PDB entry 7DBC | X-ray diffraction, 2.40 A resolution | chains B and F of the 6 polymer chains in the assembly

[Chain B]
Molecule: Tubulin beta chain
Source organism: Sus scrofa
UniProtKB: A0A287AGU7 (A0A287AGU7_PIG); residue numbers follow UniProt; this construct covers 1-445
Amino-acid sequence (445 residues; each row starts with the number of its first residue):
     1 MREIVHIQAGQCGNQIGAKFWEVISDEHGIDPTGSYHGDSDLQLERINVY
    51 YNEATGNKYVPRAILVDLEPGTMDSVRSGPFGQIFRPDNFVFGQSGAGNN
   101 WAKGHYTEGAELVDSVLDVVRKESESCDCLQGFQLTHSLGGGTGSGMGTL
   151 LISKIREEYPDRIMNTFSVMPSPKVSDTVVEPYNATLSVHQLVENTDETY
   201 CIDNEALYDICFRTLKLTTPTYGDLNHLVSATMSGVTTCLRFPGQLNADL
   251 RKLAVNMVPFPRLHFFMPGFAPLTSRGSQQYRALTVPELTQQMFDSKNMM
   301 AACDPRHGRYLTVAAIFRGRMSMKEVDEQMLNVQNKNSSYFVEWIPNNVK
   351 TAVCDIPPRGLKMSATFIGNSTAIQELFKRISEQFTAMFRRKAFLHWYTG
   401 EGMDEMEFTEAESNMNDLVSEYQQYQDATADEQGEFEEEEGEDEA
Disordered / not traced: 1, 278-279, 430-445
Ion coordination: Mg2+: Gln11 (together with GDP)
Small-molecule neighbours:
  - GDP (guanosine-5'-diphosphate): Gly10, Gln11, Cys12, Gln15, Ile16, Asp67, Ala97, Asn99, Ser138, Gly140, Gly141, Gly142, Thr143, Gly144, Ser145, Val169, Pro171, Val175, Ser176, Asp177, Glu181, Asn204, Leu207, Tyr222, Leu225, Asn226
  - H1C (methyl N-(5-butyl-1H-benzimidazol-2-yl)carbamate): Tyr50, Gln134, Asn165, Phe167, Glu198, Tyr200, Val236, Thr237, Cys239, Leu240, Leu246, Leu250, Leu253, Met257, Ala314, Ala315, Ile316, Lys350, Thr351, Ala352, Ile368

[Chain F]
Molecule: Tubulin tyrosine ligase
Source organism: Gallus gallus
UniProtKB: E1BQ43 (E1BQ43_CHICK); residue numbers follow UniProt; this construct covers 1-378
Amino-acid sequence (384 residues; row label = number of the first residue in the row):
     1 MYTFVVRDENSSVYAEVSRLLLATGQWKRLRKDNPRFNLMLGERNRLPFG
    51 RLGHEPGLVQLVNYYRGADKLCRKASLVKLIKTSPELSESCTWFPESYVI
   101 YPTNLKTPVAPAQNGIRHLINNTRTDEREVFLAAYNRRREGREGNVWIAK
   151 SSAGAKGEGILISSEASELLDFIDEQGQVHVIQKYLEKPLLLEPGHRKFD
   201 IRSWVLVDHLYNIYLYREGVLRTSSEPYNSANFQDKTCHLTNHCIQKEYS
   251 KNYGRYEEGNEMFFEEFNQYLMDALNTTLENSILLQIKHIIRSCLMCIEP
   301 AISTKHLHYQSFQLFGFDFMVDEELKVWLIEVNGAPACAQKLYAELCQGI
   351 VDVAISSVFPLADTGQKTSQPTSIFIKLHHHHHH
Disordered / not traced: 103-125, 152-157, 175-178, 363-371, 381-384
Differences from the reference sequence: expression tag (379-384)
Ion coordination: Mg2+: Glu331 (together with AMP-PCP)
Small-molecule neighbours: AMP-PCP (ACP; phosphomethylphosphonic acid adenylate ester): Lys74, Pro95, Ile148, Lys150, Ile160, Gln183, Lys184, Tyr185, Leu186, Lys198, Asp200, Arg202, Arg222, His239, Leu240, Thr241, Asn242, Asp318, Met320, Ile330, Glu331, Asn333

[How chain B and chain F interact]
Residue-residue contacts (7; chain B residue first):
  Leu331(B) - Pro56(F)
  Gln334(B) - Arg36(F)
  Asn335(B) - Thr3(F)
  Asn335(B) - Arg36(F)
  Asn335(B) - Leu58(F)
  Ser338(B) - Asn34(F)  hydrogen bond
  Glu343(B) - Asn34(F)  hydrogen bond
Also at the interface, not in a pair above, chain B (7 interface residues in all): Lys336, Asn347
Also at the interface, not in a pair above, chain F (10 interface residues in all): Met1, Leu30, Asp33, Glu55, Gly57

[Summary]
7 residues of chain B and 10 residues of chain F are in contact, with 2 hydrogen bonds. Polar contacts include
Ser338(B)-Asn34(F) and Glu343(B)-Asn34(F). Bound to chain B: compound H1C and GDP. Ligands of chain F:
AMP-PCP.
Chain B is Tubulin beta chain (Sus scrofa) and chain F is Tubulin tyrosine ligase (Gallus gallus); the
structure, PRA in complex with tubulin, was determined by X-ray diffraction.
